Entry 8SIY (electron microscopy, 2.90 A resolution); this record covers chains H and K of the 12 polymer chains in the assembly.

Chain H:
Protein: Histone H4
Source organism: Xenopus laevis
Reference sequence: A0A8J1LTD2 (A0A8J1LTD2_XENLA); residues 1-102 here correspond to UniProt positions 15-116 (UniProt number = residue number + 14)
Sequence (102 residues; numbered 1 to 102; the number before each row is that of its first residue):
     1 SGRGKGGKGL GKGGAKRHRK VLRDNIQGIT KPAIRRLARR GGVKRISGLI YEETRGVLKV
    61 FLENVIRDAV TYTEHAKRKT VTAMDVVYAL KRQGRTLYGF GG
Unresolved in the structure: 1-16
Modified residues: Lys20 (2-{[(2R)-2-amino-2-carboxyethyl]sulfanyl}-N,N,N-trimethylethanaminium; ML3)

Chain K:
Molecule: Widom 601 DNA
Source organism: synthetic construct
Sequence (153 nucleotides; each row starts with the number of its first residue; numbers below 1 keep their minus sign (DA-76 is residue -76)):
   -76 ATCCTGGAGA ATCCCGGTGC CGAGGCCGCT CAATTGGTCG TAGACAGCTC TAGCACCGCT
   -16 TAAACGCACG TACGCGCTGT CCCCCGCGTT TTAACCGCCA AGGGGATTAC TCCCTAGTCT
    44 CCAGGCACGT GTCAGATATA TACATCCTGT GAT
Unresolved in the structure: -76, 72-76

Chain H / chain K interface:
Residue-residue contacts (13; chain H residue first):
  Arg35(H) - DC8(K)  salt bridge to the phosphate
  Arg39(H) - DC8(K)  salt bridge to the phosphate
  Lys44(H) - DC8(K)  phosphate contact
  Arg45(H) - DC7(K)  sugar contact
  Arg45(H) - DC8(K)  phosphate contact
  Ile46(H) - DC7(K)  sugar contact
  Ile46(H) - DC8(K)  hydrogen bond to the phosphate
  Ser47(H) - DC7(K)  phosphate contact
  Gly48(H) - DC7(K)  hydrogen bond to the phosphate
  Arg78(H) - DG28(K)  phosphate contact
  Lys79(H) - DG27(K)  salt bridge to the phosphate
  Lys79(H) - DG28(K)  hydrogen bond to the phosphate
  Thr80(H) - DG28(K)  hydrogen bond to the phosphate
Also at the interface, not in a pair above, chain H (11 interface residues in all): Lys77
Also at the interface, not in a pair above, chain K (5 interface residues in all): DA29

In short:
11 residues of chain H and 5 residues of chain K are in contact; the contacts include 4 hydrogen bonds and 3
salt bridges. Polar pairs include Ile46(H)-DC8(K), Gly48(H)-DC7(K) and Lys79(H)-DG28(K).
Here chain H is Histone H4 (Xenopus laevis) and chain K is Widom 601 DNA (synthetic construct). Entry 8SIY
(Origin Recognition Complex Associated (ORCA) protein bound to H4K20me3-nucleosome) was determined by electron
microscopy, deposited together with 8SIU.
